8JS9 - chains A and B; structure by electron microscopy, 3.01 A resolution.

# Chain A
Protein: Synaptic vesicle glycoprotein 2A
Organism: Homo sapiens
UniProtKB: Q7L0J3 (SV2A_HUMAN); residue numbers follow UniProt; this construct covers 2-742
Sequence (750 residues; row label = number of the first residue in the row; numbers below 1 keep their minus sign (Met-7 is residue -7)):
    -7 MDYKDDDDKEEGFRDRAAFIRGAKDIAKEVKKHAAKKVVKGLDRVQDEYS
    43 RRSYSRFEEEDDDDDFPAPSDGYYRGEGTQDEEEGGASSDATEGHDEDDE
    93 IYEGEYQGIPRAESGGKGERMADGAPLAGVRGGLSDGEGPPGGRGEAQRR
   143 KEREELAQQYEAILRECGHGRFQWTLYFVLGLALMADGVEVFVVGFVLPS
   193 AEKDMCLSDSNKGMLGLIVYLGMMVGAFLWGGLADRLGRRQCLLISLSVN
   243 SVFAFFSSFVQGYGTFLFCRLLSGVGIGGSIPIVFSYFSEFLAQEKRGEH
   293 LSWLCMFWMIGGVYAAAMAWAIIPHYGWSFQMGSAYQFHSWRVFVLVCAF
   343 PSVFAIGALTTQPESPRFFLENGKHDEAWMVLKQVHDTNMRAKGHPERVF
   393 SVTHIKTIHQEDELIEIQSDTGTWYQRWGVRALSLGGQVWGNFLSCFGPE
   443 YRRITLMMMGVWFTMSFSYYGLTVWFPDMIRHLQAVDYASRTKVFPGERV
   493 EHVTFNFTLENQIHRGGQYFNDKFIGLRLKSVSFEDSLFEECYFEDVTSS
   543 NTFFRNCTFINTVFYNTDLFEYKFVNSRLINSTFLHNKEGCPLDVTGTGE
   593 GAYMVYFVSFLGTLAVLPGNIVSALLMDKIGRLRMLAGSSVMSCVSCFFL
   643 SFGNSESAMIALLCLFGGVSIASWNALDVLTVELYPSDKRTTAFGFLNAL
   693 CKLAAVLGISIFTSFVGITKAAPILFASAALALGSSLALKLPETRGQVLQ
Disordered / not traced: -7 to 136, 404-417
Sequence notes: initiating methionine (-7); expression tag (-6 to 1)
Covalently attached groups: N-acetylglucosamine (NAG) linked to Asn498, Asn548; glycan linked to Asn573
UniProt features mapped onto this chain:
  - modified residue: Ser80 (Phosphoserine), Ser81 (Phosphoserine), Thr84 (Phosphothreonine), Ser127 (Phosphoserine), Ser393 (Phosphoserine), Tyr480 (Phosphotyrosine)
  - glycosylation (N-linked (GlcNAc...) asparagine): Asn498, Asn548, Asn573
  - natural variant: Arg289 to Gln742 (deletion: In DEE113), Arg383 (R383Q: In DEE113; uncertain significance)
Reported in the primary citation:
  - mutagenesis - C198S, C583S: unchanged expression
  - disease-associated variants - R383Q: decreased localization (citing earlier work)
  - post-translational modification sites: Asn548 (proposed by the authors, not directly observed)
  - disease-associated variants - R570C, G660R: decreased stability (proposed by the authors, not directly observed)

# Chain B
Protein: Botulinum neurotoxin
Organism: Clostridium botulinum
UniProtKB: D2KCK3 (D2KCK3_CLOBO); residues 871-1296 here = UniProt positions 871-1296
Sequence (426 residues; numbered 871 to 1296; the number before each row is that of its first residue):
   871 KNIVNTSILSIVYKKDDLIDLSRYGAKINIGDRVYYDSIDKNQIKLINLE
   921 SSTIEVILKNAIVYNSMYENFSTSFWIKIPKYFSKINLNNEYTIINCIEN
   971 NSGWKVSLNYGEIIWTLQDNKQNIQRVVFKYSQMVNISDYINRWIFVTIT
  1021 NNRLTKSKIYINGRLIDQKPISNLGNIHASNKIMFKLDGCRDPRRYIMIK
  1071 YFNLFDKELNEKEIKDLYDSQSNSGILKDFWGNYLQYDKPYYMLNLFDPN
  1121 KYVDVNNIGIRGYMYLKGPRGSVVTTNIYLNSTLYEGTKFIIKKYASGNE
  1171 DNIVRNNDRVYINVVVKNKEYRLATNASQAGVEKILSALEIPDVGNLSQV
  1221 VVMKSKDDQGIRNKCKMNLQDNNGNDIGFIGFHLYDNIAKLVASNWYNRQ
  1271 VGKASRTFGCSWEFIPVDDGWGESSL
Disordered / not traced: 871-875, 1296

# Chain A / chain B interface
Pairs across the interface (18; chain A residue first):
  Arg570(A) - Thr1146(B)
  Leu571(A) - Thr1145(B)
  Leu571(A) - Thr1146(B)  hydrogen bond (backbone-backbone)
  Ile572(A) - Thr1145(B)
  Asn573(A) - Val1144(B)  hydrogen bond (backbone-backbone)
  Asn573(A) - Thr1145(B)  hydrogen bond (backbone-side chain)
  Asn573(A) - Tyr1149(B)  hydrogen bond
  Ser574(A) - Val1143(B)
  Ser574(A) - Val1144(B)  hydrogen bond (backbone-backbone)
  Thr575(A) - Ser1142(B)
  Thr575(A) - Val1143(B)
  Phe576(A) - Gly1141(B)
  Phe576(A) - Ser1142(B)  hydrogen bond (backbone-backbone)
  Phe576(A) - Val1144(B)  hydrophobic
  Leu577(A) - Thr1153(B)
  Leu577(A) - Glu1156(B)
  His578(A) - Tyr1122(B)  hydrogen bond
  His578(A) - Glu1156(B)  salt bridge
Other interface residues (no listed pair), chain A (11 interface residues in all): Ser326, Ser569
Other interface residues (no listed pair), chain B (12 interface residues in all): Phe953, Asn1257

# Overview
The interface between chain A and chain B involves 11 residues on one side and 12 on the other, with 7
hydrogen bonds and 1 salt bridge. Polar contacts include His578(A)-Glu1156(B), Asn573(A)-Thr1145(B) and
Asn573(A)-Tyr1149(B). The paper reports that R570C and G660R of chain A reduce stability; a modification site
at Asn548(A); 5 substitutions were tested in all.
Chain A is Synaptic vesicle glycoprotein 2A (Homo sapiens) and chain B is Botulinum neurotoxin (Clostridium
botulinum); the structure, Cryo-EM structure of SV2A in complex with BoNT/A2 Hc, was determined by electron
microscopy together with 8JLC, 8JLE, 8JLF, 8JLG, 8JLH, 8JS8 and 8K77 from the same study.
